8SBK - chains A and B of the 3 polymer chains in the assembly; structure by X-ray diffraction, 1.80 A resolution.

[Chain A]
Protein: MHC class I antigen
Source organism: Homo sapiens
Reference sequence: A0A411J078 (A0A411J078_HUMAN); residues 1-280 here correspond to UniProt positions 25-304 (UniProt number = residue number + 24)
Amino-acid sequence (283 residues; row label = number of the first residue in the row; numbers below 1 keep their minus sign (Met-2 is residue -2)):
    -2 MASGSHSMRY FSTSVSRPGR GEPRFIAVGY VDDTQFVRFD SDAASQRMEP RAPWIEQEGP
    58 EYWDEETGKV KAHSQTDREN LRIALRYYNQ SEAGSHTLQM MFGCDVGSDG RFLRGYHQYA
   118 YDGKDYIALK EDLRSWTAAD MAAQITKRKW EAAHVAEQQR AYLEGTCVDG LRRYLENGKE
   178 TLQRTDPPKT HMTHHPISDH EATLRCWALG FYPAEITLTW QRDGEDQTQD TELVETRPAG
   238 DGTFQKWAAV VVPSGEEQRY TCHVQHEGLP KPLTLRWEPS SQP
Unresolved in the structure: -2 to 0, 276-280
Construct notes: initiating methionine (-2); expression tag (-1 to 0)
Disulfide bonds: Cys101-Cys164, Cys203-Cys259

[Chain B]
Protein: Beta-2-microglobulin
Source organism: Homo sapiens
Reference sequence: P61769 (B2MG_HUMAN); residues 2-100 here correspond to UniProt positions 21-119 (UniProt number = residue number + 19)
Amino-acid sequence (100 residues; numbered 1 to 100; the number before each row is that of its first residue):
     1 MIQRTPKIQV YSRHPAENGK SNFLNCYVSG FHPSDIEVDL LKNGERIEKV EHSDLSFSKD
    61 WSFYLLYYTE FTPTEKDEYA CRVNHVTLSQ PKIVKWDRDM
Construct notes: initiating methionine (1)
Curated features (UniProtKB/Swiss-Prot):
  - modified residue: Gln3 (Pyrrolidone carboxylic acid)
  - glycosylation: Ile2 (N-linked (Glc) (glycation) isoleucine), Lys20 (N-linked (Glc) (glycation) lysine), Lys42 (N-linked (Glc) (glycation) lysine), Lys49 (N-linked (Glc) (glycation) lysine), Lys59 (N-linked (Glc) (glycation) lysine), Lys92 (N-linked (Glc) (glycation) lysine), Lys95 (N-linked (Glc) (glycation) lysine)
Disulfide bonds: Cys26-Cys81

[Chain A / chain B interface]
Residue-residue contacts (57; chain A residue first):
  Phe8(A) with Ser56(B); Phe57(B), hydrophobic
  Ser9(A) with Phe57(B)
  Thr10(A) with Phe57(B); Phe63(B)
  Val12(A) with Ser34(B)
  Ile23(A) with Leu55(B)
  Val25(A) with Asp54(B); Leu55(B); Ser56(B)
  Tyr27(A) with Ser56(B); Tyr64(B), hydrogen bond
  Gln32(A) with Asp54(B), hydrogen bond
  Arg35(A) with Asp54(B), salt bridge
  Arg48(A) with Asp54(B), salt bridge
  Ser92(A) with Met1(B)
  His93(A) with Met1(B)
  Gln96(A) with His32(B), hydrogen bond; Phe57(B); Trp61(B), hydrogen bond (side chain-backbone); Phe63(B)
  Met97(A) with Phe57(B)
  Gln115(A) with Trp61(B)
  Tyr116(A) with Trp61(B)
  Ala117(A) with Trp61(B), hydrophobic
  Asp119(A) with Met1(B); Ile2(B)
  Gly120(A) with Ile2(B); His32(B)
  Lys121(A) with Ile2(B)
  Asp122(A) with Trp61(B), hydrogen bond
  Thr190(A) with Asp99(B), hydrogen bond
  His192(A) with Asp99(B), salt bridge
  Arg202(A) with Asp99(B), salt bridge
  Trp204(A) with Asp99(B), hydrogen bond; Met100(B)
  Leu206(A) with Pro15(B), hydrophobic
  Val231(A) with Gln9(B)
  Glu232(A) with Lys7(B), salt bridge; Gln9(B), hydrogen bond (backbone-side chain); Tyr27(B); Ser29(B), hydrogen bond
  Arg234(A) with Gln9(B), hydrogen bond; Tyr11(B); Tyr27(B); Met100(B), hydrogen bond (side chain-backbone)
  Pro235(A) with Tyr11(B), hydrogen bond (backbone-side chain); Asn25(B); Tyr27(B)
  Ala236(A) with Arg13(B), hydrogen bond (backbone-side chain); Asn25(B), hydrogen bond (backbone-side chain)
  Gly237(A) with Arg13(B)
  Asp238(A) with His14(B)
  Gln242(A) with Tyr11(B); Ser12(B), hydrogen bond (side chain-backbone); Arg13(B), hydrogen bond (side chain-backbone)
  Trp244(A) with Met100(B), hydrogen bond (side chain-backbone)
Also at the interface, not in a pair above, chain A (38 interface residues in all): Thr94, Met98, Thr233
Also at the interface, not in a pair above, chain B (24 interface residues in all): Leu66

[Summary]
Chain A and chain B form an interface of 38 and 24 residues respectively; the contacts include 17 hydrogen
bonds and 5 salt bridges. Among the polar pairs are Arg35(A)-Asp54(B), Arg48(A)-Asp54(B) and
His192(A)-Asp99(B).
Here chain A is MHC class I antigen and chain B is Beta-2-microglobulin, both from Homo sapiens. Entry 8SBK
(Structure of HLA-A*24:02 in complex with peptide, LYLPVRVLI (ATG2A)) was determined by X-ray diffraction
together with 8SBL from the same study.
